PDB entry 1G4B | X-ray diffraction, 7.00 A resolution (low resolution: residue-level contacts below are approximate; hydrogen-bond / salt-bridge calls are withheld) | chains M and N of the 8 polymer chains in the assembly

Chain M (and N):
Protein: ATP-dependent protease hslv
From: Escherichia coli
Notes: EC 3.4.99.-; chain N of this document is another copy of the same molecule, construct and numbering; everything in this record applies to it too
UniProt: P0A7B8 (HSLV_ECOLI); residue numbers follow UniProt; this construct covers 1-175
Amino-acid sequence (175 residues; numbered 1 to 175; the number before each row is that of its first residue):
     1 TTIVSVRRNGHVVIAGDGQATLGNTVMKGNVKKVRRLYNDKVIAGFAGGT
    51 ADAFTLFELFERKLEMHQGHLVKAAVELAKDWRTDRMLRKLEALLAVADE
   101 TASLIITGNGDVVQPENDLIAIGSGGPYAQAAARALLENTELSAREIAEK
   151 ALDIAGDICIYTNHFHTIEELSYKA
Disordered / not traced: 174-175
UniProt features mapped onto this chain:
  - active site: Thr2
  - mutagenesis: Thr2 (T2S: 80% reduced protease activity in the absence of HslU. Almost no effect in the presence of HslU; T2V: No protease activity)

How chain M and chain N interact:
Contacting residue pairs - 6 pairs, chain M then chain N:
  Asn30(M) - Glu116(N)
  Ala51(M) - Arg83(N)
  Ala51(M) - Asn109(N)
  Asp52(M) - Arg83(N)
  Thr55(M) - Arg83(N)
  Lys90(M) - Arg89(N)
Other interface residues (no listed pair), chain M (9 interface residues in all): Lys28, Thr50, Phe54, Leu91
Other interface residues (no listed pair), chain N (6 interface residues in all): Asp111, Val113

In short:
The interface between chain M and chain N involves 9 residues on one side and 6 on the other. From UniProt:
active-site residue Thr2(M) and one mutagenesis site on chain M.
Both chains are ATP-dependent protease hslv (Escherichia coli). Entry 1G4B (Crystal structures of the hslvu
peptidase-atpase complex reveal an ATP-dependent proteolysis mechanism) was determined by X-ray diffraction
(same publication as 1G4A).
